3LZ1 - chains C and J of the 10 polymer chains in the assembly; structure by X-ray diffraction, 2.50 A resolution.

# Chain C
Protein: Histone H2A
From: Xenopus laevis
Reference sequence: Q6AZJ8 (Q6AZJ8_XENLA); residues 1-119 here correspond to UniProt positions 2-120 (UniProt number = residue number + 1)
Amino-acid sequence (119 residues; numbered 1 to 119; the number before each row is that of its first residue):
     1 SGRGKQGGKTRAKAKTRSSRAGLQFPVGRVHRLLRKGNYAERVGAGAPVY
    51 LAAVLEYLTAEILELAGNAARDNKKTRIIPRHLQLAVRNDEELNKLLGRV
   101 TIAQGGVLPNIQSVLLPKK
Unresolved in the structure: 1-15, 119

# Chain J
Molecule: 145-nt DNA strand
Sequence (145 nucleotides; row label = number of the first residue in the row; numbers below 1 keep their minus sign (DA-72 is residue -72)):
   -72 ATCAGAATCCCGGTGCCGAGGCCGCTCAATTGGTCGTAGACAGCTCTAGC
   -22 ACCGCTTAAACGCACGTACGCGCTGTCCCCCGCGTTTTAACCGCCAAGGG
    28 GATTACTCCCTAGTCTCCAGGCACGTGTCAGATATATACATCGAT
Bound ions: Mn2+ site 1 near DA-72 (its only coordinating residue here); Mn2+ site 2 near DG27 (its only coordinating residue here)

# Chain C / chain J interface
Pairs across the interface (15; chain C residue first):
  Arg29(C) with DG48(J), hydrogen bond to the phosphate; DC49(J), salt bridge to the phosphate
  Arg35(C) with DA39(J), salt bridge to the phosphate
  Arg42(C) with DT38(J), hydrogen bond to the sugar; DA39(J), phosphate contact
  Val43(C) with DT38(J), phosphate contact; DA39(J), hydrogen bond to the phosphate
  Gly44(C) with DT38(J), phosphate contact
  Ala45(C) with DT38(J), hydrogen bond to the phosphate
  Lys75(C) with DG58(J), phosphate contact; DA59(J), salt bridge to the phosphate
  Thr76(C) with DA57(J), hydrogen bond to the phosphate; DG58(J), hydrogen bond to the phosphate
  Arg77(C) with DA57(J), sugar contact; DG58(J), hydrogen bond to the phosphate
Also at the interface, not in a pair above, chain C (13 interface residues in all): Thr16, Pro26, His31, Glu41
Also at the interface, not in a pair above, chain J (8 interface residues in all): DG47

# In short
13 residues of chain C face 8 of chain J across their interface, with 7 hydrogen bonds and 3 salt bridges.
Polar contacts include Arg42(C)-DT38(J), Arg29(C)-DG48(J) and Val43(C)-DA39(J).
Here chain C is Histone H2A (Xenopus laevis) and chain J is a 145-nt DNA strand. Entry 3LZ1 (Crystal Structure
of Nucleosome Core Particle Composed of the Widom 601 DNA Sequence (orientation 2)) was determined by X-ray
diffraction together with 3LZ0 from the same study.
